PDB entry 8G1S | electron microscopy, 3.70 A resolution | chains H and J of the 8 polymer chains in the assembly

== Chain H ==
Name: DNA-directed RNA polymerase subunit alpha
Source organism: Escherichia coli
UniProt: A0A5B9AW69 (A0A5B9AW69_ECOLX); residues 1-235 here = UniProt positions 1-235
Amino-acid sequence (235 residues; numbered 1 to 235; the number before each row is that of its first residue):
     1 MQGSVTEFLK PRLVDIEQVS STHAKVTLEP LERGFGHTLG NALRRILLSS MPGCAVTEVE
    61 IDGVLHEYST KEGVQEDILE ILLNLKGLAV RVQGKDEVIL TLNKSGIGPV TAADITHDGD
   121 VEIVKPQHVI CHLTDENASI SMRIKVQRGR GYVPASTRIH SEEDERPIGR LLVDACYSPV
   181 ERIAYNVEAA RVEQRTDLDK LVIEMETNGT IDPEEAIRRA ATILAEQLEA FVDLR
Not modelled in the structure: 1-4, 159-169, 235

== Chain J ==
Name: DNA-directed RNA polymerase subunit beta'
Source organism: Escherichia coli
UniProt: A7ZUK2 (RPOC_ECO24); numbering as in UniProt (aligned over 1-1373)
Amino-acid sequence (1373 residues; numbered 1 to 1373; the number before each row is that of its first residue):
     1 MKDLLKFLKA QTKTEEFDAI KIALASPDMI RSWSFGEVKK PETINYRTFK PERDGLFCAR
    61 IFGPVKDYEC LCGKYKRLKH RGVICEKCGV EVTQTKVRRE RMGHIELASP TAHIWFLKSL
   121 PSRIGLLLDM PLRDIERVLY FESYVVIEGG MTNLERQQIL TEEQYLDALE EFGDEFDAKM
   181 GAEAIQALLK SMDLEQECEQ LREELNETNS ETKRKKLTKR IKLLEAFVQS GNKPEWMILT
   241 VLPVLPPDLR PLVPLDGGRF ATSDLNDLYR RVINRNNRLK RLLDLAAPDI IVRNEKRMLQ
   301 EAVDALLDNG RRGRAITGSN KRPLKSLADM IKGKQGRFRQ NLLGKRVDYS GRSVITVGPY
   361 LRLHQCGLPK KMALELFKPF IYGKLELRGL ATTIKAAKKM VEREEAVVWD ILDEVIREHP
   421 VLLNRAPTLH RLGIQAFEPV LIEGKAIQLH PLVCAAYNAD FDGDQMAVHV PLTLEAQLEA
   481 RALMMSTNNI LSPANGEPII VPSQDVVLGL YYMTRDCVNA KGEGMVLTGP KEAERLYRSG
   541 LASLHARVKV RITEYEKDAN GELVAKTSLK DTTVGRAILW MIVPKGLPYS IVNQALGKKA
   601 ISKMLNTCYR ILGLKPTVIF ADQIMYTGFA YAARSGASVG IDDMVIPEKK HEIISEAEAE
   661 VAEIQEQFQS GLVTAGERYN KVIDIWAAAN DRVSKAMMDN LQTETVINRD GQEEKQVSFN
   721 SIYMMADSGA RGSAAQIRQL AGMRGLMAKP DGSIIETPIT ANFREGLNVL QYFISTHGAR
   781 KGLADTALKT ANSGYLTRRL VDVAQDLVVT EDDCGTHEGI MMTPVIEGGD VKEPLRDRVL
   841 GRVTAEDVLK PGTADILVPR NTLLHEQWCD LLEENSVDAV KVRSVVSCDT DFGVCAHCYG
   901 RDLARGHIIN KGEAIGVIAA QSIGEPGTQL TMRTFHIGGA ASRAAAESSI QVKNKGSIKL
   961 SNVKSVVNSS GKLVITSRNT ELKLIDEFGR TKESYKVPYG AVLAKGDGEQ VAGGETVANW
  1021 DPHTMPVITE VSGFVRFTDM IDGQTITRQT DELTGLSSLV VLDSAERTAG GKDLRPALKI
  1081 VDAQGNDVLI PGTDMPAQYF LPGKAIVQLE DGVQISSGDT LARIPQESGG TKDITGGLPR
  1141 VADLFEARRP KEPAILAEIS GIVSFGKETK GKRRLVITPV DGSDPYEEMI PKWRQLNVFE
  1201 GERVERGDVI SDGPEAPHDI LRLRGVHAVT RYIVNEVQDV YRLQGVKIND KHIEVIVRQM
  1261 LRKATIVNAG SSDFLEGEQV EYSRVKIANR ELEANGKVGA TYSRDLLGIT KASLATESFI
  1321 SAASFQETTR VLTEAAVAGK RDELRGLKEN VIVGRLIPAG TGYAYHQDRM RRR
Not modelled in the structure: 1-15, 934-947, 1127-1133
Metal / ion sites: Mg2+: Asp-462, Asp-464 (shared with 1 residue of chain R)
Curated features (UniProtKB/Swiss-Prot):
  - binding site (Zn(2+)): Cys-70, Cys-72, Cys-85, Cys-88, Cys-814, Cys-888, Cys-895, Cys-898
  - binding site (Mg(2+)): Asp-460, Asp-462, Asp-464
  - modified residue: Lys-972 (N6-acetyllysine)

== How chain H and chain J interact ==
Residue-residue contacts - 35 pairs, chain H then chain J:
  His-37(H) / Tyr-360(J)
  Arg-44(H) / Arg-538(J)
  Arg-44(H) / Arg-634(J)
  Leu-48(H) / Arg-535(J)
  Leu-48(H) / Arg-538(J)
  Glu-80(H) / Arg-551(J)  hydrogen bond (backbone-side chain)
  Glu-80(H) / Leu-569(J)
  Leu-83(H) / Val-526(J)  hydrophobic
  Leu-83(H) / Leu-527(J)
  Leu-83(H) / Thr-528(J)
  Asn-84(H) / Arg-551(J)  hydrogen bond
  Lys-86(H) / Val-526(J)
  Lys-86(H) / Thr-528(J)
  Tyr-152(H) / Glu-532(J)
  Tyr-152(H) / Arg-535(J)
  Tyr-152(H) / Leu-536(J)  hydrophobic
  Tyr-152(H) / Leu-541(J)  hydrophobic
  Pro-154(H) / Met-525(J)  hydrophobic
  Pro-154(H) / Leu-541(J)  hydrophobic
  Ser-156(H) / Met-525(J)
  Asp-174(H) / Val-526(J)
  Cys-176(H) / Glu-532(J)  hydrogen bond
  Cys-176(H) / Arg-535(J)  hydrogen bond
  Ser-178(H) / Arg-535(J)  hydrogen bond
  Val-180(H) / Arg-535(J)  hydrogen bond (backbone-side chain)
  Glu-181(H) / Lys-531(J)
  Glu-181(H) / Arg-535(J)
  Arg-182(H) / Glu-534(J)  salt bridge
  Arg-182(H) / Met-581(J)
  Ile-183(H) / Glu-534(J)
  Val-187(H) / Tyr-360(J)  hydrogen bond (backbone-side chain)
  Arg-191(H) / Trp-409(J)
  Thr-196(H) / Glu-443(J)
  Asp-197(H) / Glu-443(J)
  Glu-206(H) / Lys-531(J)
Also at the interface, not in a pair above, chain H (27 interface residues in all): Leu-79, Gly-87, Ala-184, Asn-186, Glu-193
Also at the interface, not in a pair above, chain J (21 interface residues in all): Ala-406, Ser-539, Lys-549

== In short ==
27 residues of chain H and 21 residues of chain J are in contact; the contacts include 7 hydrogen bonds and 1
salt bridge. Polar pairs include Arg-182(H)/Glu-534(J), Glu-80(H)/Arg-551(J) and Asn-84(H)/Arg-551(J). UniProt
lists 8 Zn2+-binding residues and 3 Mg2+-binding residues on chain J.
Chain H is DNA-directed RNA polymerase subunit alpha and chain J is DNA-directed RNA polymerase subunit beta',
both from Escherichia coli; the structure, Cryo-EM structure of 3DVA component 1 of Escherichia coli que-PEC
(paused elongation complex) RNA Polymerase minus ..., was determined by electron microscopy together with
8F3C, 8G00, 8G2W, 8G4W, 8G7E and 8G8Z from the same study.
